PDB entry 1LYZ | X-ray diffraction, 2.00 A resolution | chain A

[Chain A]
Name: Hen egg white lysozyme
Source organism: Gallus gallus
Notes: EC 3.2.1.17
UniProt: P00698 (LYSC_CHICK); residues 1-129 here correspond to UniProt positions 19-147 (UniProt number = residue number + 18)
Chain sequence (129 residues; row label = number of the first residue in the row):
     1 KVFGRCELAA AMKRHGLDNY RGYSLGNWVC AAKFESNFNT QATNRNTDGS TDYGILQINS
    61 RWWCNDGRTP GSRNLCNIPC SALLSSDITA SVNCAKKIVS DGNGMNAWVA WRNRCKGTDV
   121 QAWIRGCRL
Disulfide bonds: Cys-6/Cys-127, Cys-30/Cys-115, Cys-64/Cys-80, Cys-76/Cys-94
Curated features (UniProtKB/Swiss-Prot):
  - active site: Glu-35, Asp-52
  - binding site (substrate): Asp-101

[In short]
Curated annotation (UniProt) lists active-site residues Glu-35 and Asp-52 and substrate-binding residue
Asp-101.
Chain A is Hen egg white lysozyme (Gallus gallus); the structure, Real-space refinement of the structure of
hen egg-white lysozyme, was determined by X-ray diffraction, deposited together with 2LYZ, 3LYZ, 4LYZ, 5LYZ
and 6LYZ.
